Entry 5GSB (X-ray diffraction, 1.80 A resolution); this record covers chains A and B of the 3 polymer chains in the assembly.

[Chain A]
Name: H-2 class I histocompatibility antigen, K-D alpha chain
Organism: Mus musculus
Reference sequence: P01902 (HA1D_MOUSE); residues 1-274 here correspond to UniProt positions 22-295 (UniProt number = residue number + 21)
Chain sequence (274 residues; each row starts with the number of its first residue):
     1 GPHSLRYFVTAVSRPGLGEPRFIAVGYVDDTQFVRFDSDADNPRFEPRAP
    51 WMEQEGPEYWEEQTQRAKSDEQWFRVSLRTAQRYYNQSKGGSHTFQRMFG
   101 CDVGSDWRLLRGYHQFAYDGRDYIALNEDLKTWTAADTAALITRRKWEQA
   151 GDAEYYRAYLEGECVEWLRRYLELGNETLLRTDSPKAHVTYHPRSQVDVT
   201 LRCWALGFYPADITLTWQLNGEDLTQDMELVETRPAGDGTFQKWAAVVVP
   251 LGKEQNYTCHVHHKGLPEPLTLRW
Sequence notes: conflict H114 (Gln135 in P01902)
Curated features (UniProtKB/Swiss-Prot):
  - glycosylation (N-linked (GlcNAc...) asparagine): N86, N176, N256
Disulfides: C101-C164, C203-C259

[Chain B]
Name: Beta-2-microglobulin
Organism: Homo sapiens
Reference sequence: P61769 (B2MG_HUMAN); residues 1-99 here correspond to UniProt positions 21-119 (UniProt number = residue number + 20)
Chain sequence (99 residues; numbered 1 to 99; the number before each row is that of its first residue):
     1 IQRTPKIQVYSRHPAENGKSNFLNCYVSGFHPSDIEVDLLKNGERIEKVE
    51 HSDLSFSKDWSFYLLYYTEFTPTEKDEYACRVNHVTLSQPKIVKWDRDM
Curated features (UniProtKB/Swiss-Prot):
  - modified residue: Q2 (Pyrrolidone carboxylic acid)
  - glycosylation: I1 (N-linked (Glc) (glycation) isoleucine), K19 (N-linked (Glc) (glycation) lysine), K41 (N-linked (Glc) (glycation) lysine), K48 (N-linked (Glc) (glycation) lysine), K58 (N-linked (Glc) (glycation) lysine), K91 (N-linked (Glc) (glycation) lysine), K94 (N-linked (Glc) (glycation) lysine)
Disulfides: C25-C80

[Interface between chain A and chain B]
Pairs across the interface (52):
  F8(A) - S55(B)
  F8(A) - F56(B)
  V9(A) - F56(B)
  T10(A) - F56(B)
  T10(A) - F62(B)
  V12(A) - S33(B)
  R21(A) - L54(B)
  I23(A) - L54(B)
  V25(A) - D53(B)
  V25(A) - L54(B)
  V25(A) - S55(B)
  Y27(A) - S55(B)
  Y27(A) - Y63(B)  hydrogen bond
  Q32(A) - D53(B)  hydrogen bond
  R35(A) - D53(B)  salt bridge
  R48(A) - D53(B)  salt bridge
  T94(A) - H31(B)
  Q96(A) - H31(B)
  Q96(A) - F56(B)
  Q96(A) - W60(B)  hydrogen bond (side chain-backbone)
  Q96(A) - F62(B)
  R97(A) - F56(B)
  Q115(A) - W60(B)
  F116(A) - W60(B)
  A117(A) - W60(B)  hydrophobic
  D119(A) - H31(B)
  G120(A) - H31(B)  hydrogen bond (backbone-side chain)
  G120(A) - D59(B)
  G120(A) - W60(B)
  D122(A) - W60(B)  hydrogen bond
  H192(A) - D98(B)
  R202(A) - D98(B)
  R202(A) - M99(B)
  W204(A) - D98(B)
  V231(A) - Q8(B)
  E232(A) - Q8(B)  hydrogen bond (backbone-side chain)
  E232(A) - S28(B)  hydrogen bond
  T233(A) - Y26(B)
  R234(A) - Q8(B)  hydrogen bond
  R234(A) - Y10(B)
  R234(A) - Y26(B)
  P235(A) - Y10(B)  hydrogen bond (backbone-side chain)
  P235(A) - N24(B)
  P235(A) - Y26(B)
  A236(A) - R12(B)  hydrogen bond (backbone-side chain)
  A236(A) - N24(B)  hydrogen bond (backbone-side chain)
  G237(A) - R12(B)  hydrogen bond (backbone-side chain)
  D238(A) - H13(B)
  Q242(A) - Y10(B)
  Q242(A) - S11(B)
  Q242(A) - R12(B)  hydrogen bond (side chain-backbone)
  W244(A) - M99(B)  hydrogen bond (side chain-backbone)
Interface residues without a listed pair, chain A (35 interface residues in all): M98, R121
Interface residues without a listed pair, chain B (22 interface residues in all): K6, L65

[In short]
35 residues of chain A and 22 residues of chain B are in contact, with 14 hydrogen bonds and 2 salt bridges.
Among the polar pairs are R35(A)-D53(B), R48(A)-D53(B) and Y27(A)-Y63(B).
Chain A is H-2 class I histocompatibility antigen, K-D alpha chain (Mus musculus) and chain B is
Beta-2-microglobulin (Homo sapiens); the structure, Mouse MHC class I H-2Kd with a MERS-CoV-derived peptide
37-3, was determined by X-ray diffraction, deposited together with 5GR7, 5GSX, 5GSR and 5GSV.
